PDB entry 6MKR | X-ray diffraction, 3.35 A resolution | chains C and B of the 4 polymer chains in the assembly

[Chain C]
Molecule: H-2 class II histocompatibility antigen, A-B alpha chain
Organism: Mus musculus
UniProt: P14434 (HA2B_MOUSE); residues 0-178 here correspond to UniProt positions 27-205 (UniProt number = residue number + 27)
Amino-acid sequence (179 residues; row label = number of the first residue in the row; numbering starts at 0):
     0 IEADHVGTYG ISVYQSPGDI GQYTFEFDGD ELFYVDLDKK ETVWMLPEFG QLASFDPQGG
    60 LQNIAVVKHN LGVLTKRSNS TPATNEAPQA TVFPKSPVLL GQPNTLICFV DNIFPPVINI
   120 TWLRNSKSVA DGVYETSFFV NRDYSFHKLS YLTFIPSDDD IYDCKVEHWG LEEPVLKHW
Unresolved in the structure: 101, 120-123
Swiss-Prot annotation at these positions:
  - glycosylation: Asn-118 (N-linked (GlcNAc...) asparagine)
Disulfides: Cys-107/Cys-163

[Chain B]
Molecule: 5287 TCR beta chain
Organism: Mus musculus
Amino-acid sequence (239 residues; numbered 1 to 239; the number before each row is that of its first residue):
     1 AVTQSPRNKV AVTGGKVTLS CNQTNNHNNM YWYRQDTGHG LRLIHYSYGA GSTEKGDIPD
    61 GYKASRPSQE NFSLILELAT PSQTSVYFCA SGDFWGDTLY FGAGTRLSVL EDLKNVFPPE
   121 VAVFEPSEAE ISHTQKATLV CLATGFYPDH VELSWWVNGK EVHSGVCTDP QPLKEQPALN
   181 DSRYALSSRL RVSATFWQNP RNHFRCQVQF YGLSENDEWT QDRAKPVTQI VSAEAWGRA
Unresolved in the structure: 239
Disulfides: Cys-21/Cys-89, Cys-141/Cys-206

[Chain C / chain B interface]
Pairs across the interface - 12 pairs, chain C then chain B:
  Lys-39(C) with Glu-54(B), salt bridge
  Gln-57(C) with Tyr-46(B), hydrogen bond; Tyr-48(B)
  Leu-60(C) with Glu-54(B)
  Gln-61(C) with Asn-29(B); Tyr-48(B); Phe-94(B); Trp-95(B)
  Asn-62(C) with Trp-95(B)
  Ala-64(C) with Tyr-48(B), hydrophobic
  Val-65(C) with Phe-94(B), hydrophobic; Trp-95(B), hydrophobic
Other interface residues (no listed pair), chain B (7 interface residues in all): Thr-53

[In short]
Chain C and chain B each contribute 7 residues to their interface, with 1 hydrogen bond and 1 salt bridge.
Polar contacts include Lys-39(C)/Glu-54(B) and Gln-57(C)/Tyr-46(B).
Here chain C is H-2 class II histocompatibility antigen, A-B alpha chain and chain B is 5287 TCR beta chain,
both from Mus musculus. Entry 6MKR (5287 TCR bound to IAb Padi4) was determined by X-ray diffraction,
deposited together with 6MKD, 6MNG, 6MNM, 6MNN and 6MNO.
